3TSZ - chains A and B; structure by X-ray diffraction, 2.50 A resolution.

# Chain A
Protein: Tight junction protein ZO-1
From: Homo sapiens
Notes: fragment: pdz3-sh3-guk
UniProtKB: Q07157 (ZO1_HUMAN); residue numbers follow UniProt; this construct covers 417-803
Amino-acid sequence (391 residues; row label = number of the first residue in the row):
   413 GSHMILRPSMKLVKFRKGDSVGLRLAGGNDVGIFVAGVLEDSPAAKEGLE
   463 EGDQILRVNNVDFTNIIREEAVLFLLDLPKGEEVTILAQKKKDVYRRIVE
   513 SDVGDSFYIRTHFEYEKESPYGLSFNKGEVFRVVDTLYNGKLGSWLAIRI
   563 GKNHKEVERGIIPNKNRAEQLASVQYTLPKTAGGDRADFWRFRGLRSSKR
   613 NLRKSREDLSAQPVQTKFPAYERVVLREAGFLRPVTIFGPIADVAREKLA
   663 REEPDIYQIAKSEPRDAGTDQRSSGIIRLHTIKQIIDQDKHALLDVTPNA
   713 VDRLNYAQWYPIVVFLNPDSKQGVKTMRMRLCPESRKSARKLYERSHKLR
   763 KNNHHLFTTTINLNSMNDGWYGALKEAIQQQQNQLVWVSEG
Unresolved in the structure: 413-420, 589-627, 685-686, 803
Construct notes: expression tag (413-416)
Swiss-Prot annotation at these positions:
  - modified residue (Phosphoserine): S617, S622

# Chain B
Protein: Junctional adhesion molecule A
Notes: fragment: jam-a_p12
UniProtKB: Q9Y624 (JAM1_HUMAN); residues 416-427 here correspond to UniProt positions 288-299 (UniProt number = residue number - 128)
Amino-acid sequence (12 residues; row label = number of the first residue in the row):
   416 EGEFKQTSSFLV
Unresolved in the structure: 416-417

# Chain A / chain B interface
Pairs across the interface (41; chain A residue first):
  S432(A) - V427(B)  hydrogen bond (side chain-backbone)
  V433(A) - V427(B)  hydrogen bond (backbone-backbone)
  G434(A) - L426(B)
  G434(A) - V427(B)  hydrogen bond (backbone-backbone)
  L435(A) - F425(B)
  L435(A) - L426(B)
  L435(A) - V427(B)  hydrogen bond (backbone-backbone)
  R436(A) - S424(B)
  R436(A) - F425(B)
  L437(A) - S423(B)
  L437(A) - S424(B)  hydrogen bond (backbone-side chain)
  A438(A) - Q421(B)
  G439(A) - Q421(B)
  A448(A) - S423(B)
  L451(A) - L426(B)  hydrophobic
  R480(A) - Q421(B)
  R480(A) - T422(B)  hydrogen bond (side chain-backbone)
  R480(A) - S423(B)
  R480(A) - S424(B)
  V484(A) - S424(B)
  V484(A) - F425(B)  hydrophobic
  V484(A) - V427(B)
  L487(A) - V427(B)  hydrophobic
  L488(A) - V427(B)
  D514(A) - F419(B)
  D514(A) - Q421(B)
  V515(A) - Q421(B)
  G516(A) - Q421(B)
  D547(A) - Q421(B)
  L549(A) - Q421(B)
  L549(A) - S424(B)
  Y550(A) - F419(B)  hydrophobic
  N551(A) - T422(B)  hydrogen bond (backbone-side chain)
  G552(A) - Q421(B)
  G552(A) - T422(B)  hydrogen bond (backbone-side chain)
  G552(A) - S423(B)
  G552(A) - S424(B)
  G552(A) - F425(B)  hydrogen bond (backbone-backbone)
  L554(A) - F425(B)  hydrophobic
  L558(A) - F419(B)  hydrophobic
  R571(A) - F419(B)
Interface residues without a listed pair, chain A (28 interface residues in all): Y533, G572, I573
Interface residues without a listed pair, chain B (10 interface residues in all): E418, K420
From the paper, about this interface:
  - residue pairs: V433(A)-V427(B) (hydrogen bond), G434(A)-V427(B) (hydrogen bond), L435(A)-V427(B) (backbone contact), L437(A)-S424(B) (backbone contact), V484(A)-V427(B) (hydrophobic contact), V484(A)-F425(B) (hydrophobic contact), L488(A)-V427(B) (hydrophobic contact)
  - interface residues, chain A: V433(A), G434(A), L435(A), L437(A), V484(A), L488(A), L549(A)

# In short
Chain A and chain B form an interface of 28 and 10 residues respectively; the contacts include 9 hydrogen
bonds. Among the polar pairs are S432(A)-V427(B), G434(A)-V427(B) and L437(A)-S424(B). The authors report
hydrogen bonds between V433(A) and V427(B) and G434(A) and V427(B); backbone contacts between L435(A) and
V427(B) and L437(A) and S424(B); hydrophobic contacts between V484(A) and V427(B), V484(A) and F425(B) and
L488(A) and V427(B). The paper reports interface residues V433(A), G434(A) and L435(A) among others.
Chain A is Tight junction protein ZO-1 (Homo sapiens) and chain B is Junctional adhesion molecule A; the
structure, crystal structure of PDZ3-SH3-GUK core module from human ZO-1 in complex with 12mer peptide from
human ..., was determined by X-ray diffraction, deposited together with 3TSV and 3TSW.
